6SE0 - chains E and J of the 10 polymer chains in the assembly; structure by electron microscopy, 3.80 A resolution.

Chain E:
Name: Histone H3-like centromeric protein A
From: Homo sapiens
UniProt: P49450 (CENPA_HUMAN); numbering as in UniProt (aligned over 1-140)
Chain sequence (140 residues; each row starts with the number of its first residue):
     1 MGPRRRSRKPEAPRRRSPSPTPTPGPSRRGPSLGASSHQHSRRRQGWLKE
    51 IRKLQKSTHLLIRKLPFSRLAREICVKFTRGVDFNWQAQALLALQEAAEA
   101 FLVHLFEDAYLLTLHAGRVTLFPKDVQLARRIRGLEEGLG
Unresolved in the structure: 1-41
Curated features (UniProtKB/Swiss-Prot):
  - region: Gln39 to Leu54 (Important for flexibility of DNA ends that protrude from nucleosomes)
  - modified residue: Gly2 (N,N,N-trimethylglycine), Ser7 (Phosphoserine), Ser17 (Phosphoserine), Ser19 (Phosphoserine), Ser27 (Phosphoserine), Ser68 (Phosphoserine)
  - mutagenesis: Ser7 (S7A: Induces a delay at the terminal stage of cytokinesis and chromosome misalignment during mitosis due to a defect in kinetochore attachment to microtubules), Ser17 (S17A: Impaired mitotic chromosome congression and chromosome segregation; when associated with A-19), Ser19 (S19A: Impaired mitotic chromosome congression and chromosome segregation; when associated with A-17), Ser68 (S68A: No effect on interaction with HJURP. Impairs localization at centromeres; S68E/Q: Impairs interaction with HJURP, association with chromatin and localization at centromeres), Arg80 to Gly81 (Impairs retention at centromeres, but not targeting to centromeres), His104 (H104G: Reduces location at centromeres. Abolishes location at centromeres; when associated with C-112), Leu112 (L112C: No effect on location at centromeres. Abolishes location at centromeres; when associated with G-104)

Chain J:
Molecule: 145-nt DNA strand
From: synthetic construct
Sequence (145 nucleotides; numbered -72 to 72; the number before each row is that of its first residue; numbers below 1 keep their minus sign (DA-72 is residue -72)):
   -72 ATCGATGTATATATCTGACACGTGCCTGGAGACTAGGGAGTAATCCCCTT
   -22 GGCGGTTAAAACGCGGGGGACAGCGCGTACGTGCGTTTAAGCGGTGCTAG
    28 AGCTGTCTACGACCAATTGAGCGGCCTCGGCACCGGGATTCTGAT

How chain E and chain J interact:
Pairs across the interface - 15 pairs, chain E then chain J:
  Arg43(E) with DG-6(J), salt bridge to the phosphate
  Arg44(E) with DG70(J), sugar contact
  Arg63(E) with DA-14(J), hydrogen bond to the phosphate; DA-13(J), salt bridge to the phosphate
  Arg72(E) with DT-23(J), salt bridge to the phosphate
  Asn85(E) with DT-23(J), phosphate contact
  Trp86(E) with DT-24(J), phosphate contact; DT-23(J), hydrogen bond to the phosphate
  Gln87(E) with DT-24(J), phosphate contact
  Gly117(E) with DA-3(J), phosphate contact
  Arg118(E) with DA-3(J), phosphate contact; DC-2(J), salt bridge to the phosphate
  Val119(E) with DA-3(J), hydrogen bond to the phosphate
  Thr120(E) with DA-3(J), hydrogen bond to the phosphate
  Phe122(E) with DC-2(J), phosphate contact
Also at the interface, not in a pair above, chain E (15 interface residues in all): Asp83, Ala88, Lys124
Also at the interface, not in a pair above, chain J (11 interface residues in all): DG-22, DG-7, DT69

Overview:
15 residues of chain E and 11 residues of chain J are in contact, with 4 hydrogen bonds and 4 salt bridges.
Among the polar pairs are Arg63(E)-DA-14(J), Trp86(E)-DT-23(J) and Val119(E)-DA-3(J). From UniProt: 8
mutagenesis sites on chain E.
Chain E is Histone H3-like centromeric protein A (Homo sapiens) and chain J is a 145-nt DNA strand (synthetic
construct); the structure, Class 1 : CENP-A nucleosome, was determined by electron microscopy, deposited
together with 6SE6, 6SEE, 6SEF and 6SEG.
